Entry 5MV6 (electron microscopy, 3.50 A resolution); this record covers chains B and C of the 3 polymer chains in the assembly.

# Chain B
Name: VP2
From: Deformed wing virus
Reference sequence: E0YTW0 (E0YTW0_9VIRU); the author numbering skips numbers that UniProt does not, so the offset changes along the chain: 1-44 = UniProt 116-159; 46-254 = UniProt 160-368
Sequence (253 residues; row label = number of the first residue in the row; note: 1 number in that range is skipped by the numbering (no residue carries it; nothing is unmodelled there)):
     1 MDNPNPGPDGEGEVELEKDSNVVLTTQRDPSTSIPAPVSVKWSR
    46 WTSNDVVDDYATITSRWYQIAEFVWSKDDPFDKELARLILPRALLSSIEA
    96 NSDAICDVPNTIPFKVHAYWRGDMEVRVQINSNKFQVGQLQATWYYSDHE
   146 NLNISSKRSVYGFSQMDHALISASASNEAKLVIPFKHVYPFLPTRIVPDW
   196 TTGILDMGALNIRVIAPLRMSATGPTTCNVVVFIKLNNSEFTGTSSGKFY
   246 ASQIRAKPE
Not modelled in the structure: 251-254

# Chain C
Name: VP3
From: Deformed wing virus
Reference sequence: Q7TG18 (Q7TG18_9VIRU); residues 1-416 here correspond to UniProt positions 486-901 (UniProt number = residue number + 485)
Sequence (416 residues; each row starts with the number of its first residue):
     1 DNPSYQQSPRHFVPTGMHSLALGTNLVEPLHALRLDAAGTTQHPVGCAPD
    51 EDMTVSSIASRYGLIRRVQWKKDHAKGSLLLQLDADPFVEQRIEGTNPIS
   101 LYWFAPVGVVSSMFMQWRGSLEYRFDIIASQFHTGRLIVGYVPGLTASLQ
   151 LQMDYMKLKSSSYVVFDLQESNSFTFEVPYVSYRPWWVRKYGGNYLPSST
   201 DAPSTLFMYVQVPLIPMEAVSDTIDINVYVRGGSSFEVCVPVQPSLGLNW
   251 NTDFILRNDEEYRAKTGYAPYYAGVWHSFNNSNSLVFRWGSASDQIAQWP
   301 TISVPRGELAFLRIKDGKQAAVGTQPWRTMVVWPSGHGYNIGIPTYNAER
   351 ARQLAQHLYGGGSLTDEKAKQLFVPANQQGPGKVSNGNPVWEVMRAPLAT
   401 QRAHIQDFEFIEAIPE
Not modelled in the structure: 1-2, 52, 95-96, 199, 280-284, 287, 290-294, 316-322, 331, 353-354, 399-416
Small-molecule neighbours: uridine-5'-monophosphate (U): Y5, Q7, S8, P9, R10, V27, P29
What the authors report for this chain:
  - catalytic residues: H277, S278, D294 (proposed by the authors, not directly observed)

# How chain B and chain C interact
Residue-residue contacts (50):
  A36(B) with D50(C)
  P37(B) with D50(C)
  V40(B) with V45(C); G46(C)
  W42(B) with G46(C); C47(C), hydrophobic
  R44(B) with V45(C)
  W46(B) with V45(C)
  F76(B) with R67(C)
  K129(B) with Q131(C); F132(C)
  F130(B) with F132(C), hydrophobic; M217(C), hydrophobic; V220(C)
  V132(B) with I128(C); S130(C); H133(C)
  Q134(B) with I128(C)
  N148(B) with N249(C); W250(C), hydrogen bond
  S151(B) with W103(C); N249(C), hydrogen bond
  K152(B) with W103(C)
  S154(B) with W103(C)
  Y156(B) with L64(C); W103(C)
  G157(B) with W103(C)
  S159(B) with Y62(C); G63(C); L64(C), hydrogen bond (side chain-backbone)
  Q160(B) with R61(C); Y62(C); G63(C); F104(C), hydrogen bond (side chain-backbone); A105(C); P106(C)
  S169(B) with A129(C), hydrogen bond (side chain-backbone); S130(C)
  K181(B) with D50(C), salt bridge
  I210(B) with N227(C)
  A211(B) with I128(C), hydrophobic; D225(C)
  P212(B) with D225(C)
  R214(B) with R67(C); Q69(C), hydrogen bond; S221(C); T223(C), hydrogen bond; D225(C), salt bridge
  M215(B) with S221(C)
  S216(B) with A219(C)
Other interface residues (no listed pair), chain B (33 interface residues in all): P35, G133, V155, D162, H163, L165
Other interface residues (no listed pair), chain C (33 interface residues in all): P44, I65, E218, Y229

# Overview
The chain B/chain C interface involves 33 residues from each chain, with 7 hydrogen bonds and 2 salt bridges.
Polar pairs include K181(B)-D50(C), R214(B)-D225(C) and N148(B)-W250(C). Bound to chain C:
uridine-5'-monophosphate. The paper reports catalytic residues H277(C), S278(C) and D294(C).
Chain B is VP2 and chain C is VP3, both from Deformed wing virus; the structure, Structure of deformed wing
virus, a honeybee pathogen, was determined by electron microscopy (same publication as 5G52, 5L7Q, 5L8Q, 5MUP
and 5MV5).
